Entry 7LAR (electron microscopy, 3.80 A resolution); this record covers chains A and F of the 7 polymer chains in the assembly.

Chain A (and F):
Molecule: ATP-dependent helicase Rep
Organism: Porcine circovirus 2
Notes: EC 3.6.4.-; chain F of this document is another copy of the same molecule, construct and numbering; everything in this record applies to it too
Reference sequence: Q6TC59 (Q6TC59_PCV2); residues 1-314 here = UniProt positions 1-314
Sequence (314 residues; each row starts with the number of its first residue):
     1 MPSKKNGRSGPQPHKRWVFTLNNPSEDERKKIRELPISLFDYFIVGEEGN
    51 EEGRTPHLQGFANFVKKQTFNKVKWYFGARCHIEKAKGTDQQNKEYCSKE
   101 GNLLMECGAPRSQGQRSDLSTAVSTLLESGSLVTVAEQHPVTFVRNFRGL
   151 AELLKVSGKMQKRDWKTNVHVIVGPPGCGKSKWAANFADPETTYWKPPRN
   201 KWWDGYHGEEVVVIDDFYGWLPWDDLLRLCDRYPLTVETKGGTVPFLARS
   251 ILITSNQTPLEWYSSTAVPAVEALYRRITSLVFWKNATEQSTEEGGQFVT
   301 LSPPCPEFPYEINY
Not modelled in the structure: 1-118, 302-314
Bound ions: Mg2+: Asp216 (together with ADP)
Small-molecule neighbours: ADP (adenosine-5'-diphosphate): Pro176, Gly177, Cys178, Gly179, Lys180, Ser181, Lys182, Asp215, Asp216, Asn256
Reported in the primary citation:
  - binding site for ADP: Gly179, Lys180, Ser181, Arg276, Arg277
  - Mg2+ coordination: Asp216
  - catalytic residues: Asn256
  - mutagenesis - K180A, D216A, N256A: abolished catalytic activity on ATP
  - binding site for the 6-nt DNA strand: Trp202, Lys240, Gly241

Interface between chain A and chain F:
Residue-residue contacts (13):
  Leu119(A) - Val141(F)  hydrophobic
  Val123(A) - Pro140(F)  hydrophobic
  Val123(A) - Val144(F)  hydrophobic
  Arg148(A) - Phe147(F)
  Gly149(A) - Val144(F)
  Gly149(A) - Phe147(F)
  Leu150(A) - Val144(F)  hydrophobic
  Glu152(A) - Phe147(F)
  Leu153(A) - Pro140(F)  hydrophobic
  Leu153(A) - Val144(F)  hydrophobic
  Val156(A) - Ala136(F)  hydrophobic
  Val156(A) - Phe143(F)  hydrophobic
  Tyr233(A) - Glu191(F)
Other interface residues (no listed pair), chain A (11 interface residues in all): Asn146, Thr266
Other interface residues (no listed pair), chain F (11 interface residues in all): Leu132, Val133, Arg145, Arg199

Overview:
The chain A/chain F interface involves 11 residues from each chain. Bound to chain A: ADP. From the paper: the
catalytic residue Asn256(A); K180A, D216A and N256A of chain A abolish catalytic activity on ATP.
Chain A and chain F are both ATP-dependent helicase Rep (Porcine circovirus 2); the structure, Cryo-EM
structure of PCV2 Replicase bound to ssDNA, was determined by electron microscopy, deposited together with
7LAS.
